PDB entry 6JMN | X-ray diffraction, 2.50 A resolution | chain A

# Chain A
Protein: Chitinase
From: Ostrinia furnacalis
UniProt: Q4AE59 (Q4AE59_OSTFU); residues 1-553 here = UniProt positions 1-553
Chain sequence (553 residues; numbered 1 to 553; the number before each row is that of its first residue):
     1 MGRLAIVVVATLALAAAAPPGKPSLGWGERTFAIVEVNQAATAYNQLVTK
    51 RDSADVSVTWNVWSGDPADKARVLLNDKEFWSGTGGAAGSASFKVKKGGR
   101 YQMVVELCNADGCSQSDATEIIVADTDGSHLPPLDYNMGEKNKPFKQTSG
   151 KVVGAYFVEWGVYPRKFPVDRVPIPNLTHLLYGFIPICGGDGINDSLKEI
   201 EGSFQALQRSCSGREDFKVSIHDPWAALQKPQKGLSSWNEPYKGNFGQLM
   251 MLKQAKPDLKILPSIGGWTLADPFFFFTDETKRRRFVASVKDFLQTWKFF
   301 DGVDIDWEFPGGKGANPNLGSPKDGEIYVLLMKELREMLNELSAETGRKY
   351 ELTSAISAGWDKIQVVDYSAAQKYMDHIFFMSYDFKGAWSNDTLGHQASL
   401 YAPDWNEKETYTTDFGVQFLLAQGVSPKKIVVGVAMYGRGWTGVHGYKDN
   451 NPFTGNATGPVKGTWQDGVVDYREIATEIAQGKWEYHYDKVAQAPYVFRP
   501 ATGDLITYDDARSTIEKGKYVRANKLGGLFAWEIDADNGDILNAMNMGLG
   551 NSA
Unresolved in the structure: 1-17
Cystine bridges: Cys108-Cys113, Cys188-Cys211
Covalent attachments: N-acetylglucosamine (NAG) linked to Asn391, Asn456
Residues lining bound ligands: 2-8-s2 (BV0; 6-azanyl-11-methyl-2-oxidanylidene-7-[[(2R)-oxolan-2-yl]methyl]-N-(pyridin-3-ylmethyl)-1,9-diaza-7-azoniatricyclo[8.4.0.03,8]tetradeca-3(8),4,6,9,11,13-hexaene-5-carboxamide): Tyr156, Phe184, Gly267, Trp268, Asp306, Glu308, Met381, Tyr383, Asp384, Trp389, Arg439, Gln466, Val469, Trp532

# Overview
Bound to chain A: 2-8-s2. N-acetylglucosamine is covalently linked to Asn391 and Asn456.
Chain A is Chitinase (Ostrinia furnacalis); the structure, Crystal structure of Ostrinia furnacalis Chitinase
h complexed with compound 2-8-s2, was determined by X-ray diffraction, deposited together with 6JK9 and 6JKF.
